Entry 5VVJ (X-ray diffraction, 3.89 A resolution); this record covers chains B and F of the 8 polymer chains in the assembly.

[Chain B]
Protein: CRISPR-associated endonuclease Cas1
Organism: Escherichia coli (strain K12)
Notes: EC 3.1.-.-
Reference sequence: Q46896 (CAS1_ECOLI); numbering as in UniProt (aligned over 1-305)
Chain sequence (305 residues; numbered 1 to 305; the number before each row is that of its first residue):
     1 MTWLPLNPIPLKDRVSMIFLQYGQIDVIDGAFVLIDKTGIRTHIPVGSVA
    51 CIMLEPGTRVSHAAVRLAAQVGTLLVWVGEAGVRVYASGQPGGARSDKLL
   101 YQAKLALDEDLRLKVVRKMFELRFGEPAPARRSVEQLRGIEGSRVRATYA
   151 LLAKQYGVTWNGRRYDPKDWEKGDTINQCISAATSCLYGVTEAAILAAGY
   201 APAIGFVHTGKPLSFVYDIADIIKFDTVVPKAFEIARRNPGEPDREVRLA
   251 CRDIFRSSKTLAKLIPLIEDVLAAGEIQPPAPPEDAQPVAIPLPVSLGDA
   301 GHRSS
Not modelled in the structure: 1, 169-173, 276-305
UniProt features mapped onto this chain:
  - binding site (Mg(2+)): Glu141, His208, Asp221
Reported in the primary citation:
  - binding site for the 112-nt DNA strand: Lys12, Lys259
  - catalytic residues: Glu141 (proposed by the authors, not directly observed)
  - mutagenesis - R112E, R132A, R163A: abolished catalytic activity
  - mutagenesis - R112A, R131A, Q136A: decreased catalytic activity
  - mutagenesis - R138A: decreased catalytic activity on second-site integration
  - mutagenesis - R138A: increased catalytic activity on disintegration

[Chain F]
Protein: CRISPR-associated endoribonuclease Cas2
Organism: Escherichia coli (strain K12)
Notes: EC 3.1.-.-
Reference sequence: P45956 (CAS2_ECOLI); numbering as in UniProt (aligned over 1-94)
Chain sequence (95 residues; each row starts with the number of its first residue):
     1 MSMLVVVTENVPPRLRGRLAIWLLEVRAGVYVGDVSAKIREMIWEQIAGL
    51 AEEGNVVMAWATNTETGFEFQTFGLNRRTPVDLDGLRLVSFLPVG
Differences from the reference sequence: expression tag (95)
Reported in the primary citation:
  - binding site for the 112-nt DNA strand: Lys38

[How chain B and chain F interact]
Residue-residue contacts (29; chain B residue first):
  Thr2(B) - Arg14(F)  hydrogen bond
  Thr2(B) - Leu50(F)
  Leu4(B) - Arg18(F)  hydrogen bond (backbone-side chain)
  Leu4(B) - Glu45(F)
  Leu4(B) - Gln46(F)
  Pro5(B) - Gln46(F)
  Leu6(B) - Arg18(F)
  Leu6(B) - Ile21(F)  hydrophobic
  Leu6(B) - Trp22(F)  hydrophobic
  Ile9(B) - Trp22(F)
  Ile9(B) - Ile39(F)  hydrophobic
  Asp13(B) - Met1(F)
  Asp29(B) - Pro13(F)
  Asp29(B) - Arg14(F)
  Asp29(B) - Gly17(F)
  Gly30(B) - Ile21(F)
  Ala31(B) - Gly17(F)
  Ala31(B) - Ala20(F)  hydrophobic
  His43(B) - Ala20(F)
  His43(B) - Glu25(F)  salt bridge
  Ile44(B) - Ala20(F)
  Pro45(B) - Ala20(F)
  Pro45(B) - Ile21(F)
  Pro45(B) - Trp22(F)
  Val46(B) - Ile21(F)  hydrogen bond (backbone-backbone)
  Gly47(B) - Ile21(F)  hydrogen bond (backbone-backbone)
  Gly47(B) - Trp22(F)
  Ser48(B) - Ile21(F)
  Ser48(B) - Trp22(F)  hydrogen bond (side chain-backbone)
Other interface residues (no listed pair), chain B (18 interface residues in all): Pro10, Leu67, Val71
Other interface residues (no listed pair), chain F (17 interface residues in all): Leu23, Leu24, Ser36, Glu52

[Overview]
The interface between chain B and chain F involves 18 residues on one side and 17 on the other; the contacts
include 5 hydrogen bonds and 1 salt bridge. Polar contacts include His43(B)-Glu25(F), Thr2(B)-Arg14(F) and
Leu4(B)-Arg18(F). From the paper: the catalytic residue Glu141(B); R112E, R132A and R163A of chain B abolish
catalytic activity; 7 substitutions were tested in all.
Chain B is CRISPR-associated endonuclease Cas1 and chain F is CRISPR-associated endoribonuclease Cas2, both
from Escherichia coli (strain K12); the structure, Cas1-Cas2 bound to half-site intermediate, was determined
by X-ray diffraction (same publication as 5VVK, 5VVL and 5WFE).
